PDB entry 1Z13 | X-ray diffraction, 2.20 A resolution | chain A

== Chain A ==
Protein: Low molecular weight phosphotyrosine protein phosphatase
Source organism: Bos taurus
Notes: EC 3.1.3.48, 3.1.3.2
UniProt: P11064 (PPAC_BOVIN); residue numbers follow UniProt; this construct covers 1-157
Sequence (157 residues; numbered 1 to 157; the number before each row is that of its first residue):
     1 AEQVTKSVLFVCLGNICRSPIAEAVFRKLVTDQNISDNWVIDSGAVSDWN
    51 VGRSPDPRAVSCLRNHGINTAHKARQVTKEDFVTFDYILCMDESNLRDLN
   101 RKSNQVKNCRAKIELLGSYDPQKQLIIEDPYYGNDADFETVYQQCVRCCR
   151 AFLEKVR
Ligand contacts: molybdate ion (MOO): Cys12, Leu13, Gly14, Asn15, Ile16, Cys17, Arg18, Asp129, Pro130, Tyr131

== Summary ==
Chain A binds molybdate ion.
Chain A is Low molecular weight phosphotyrosine protein phosphatase (Bos taurus); the structure, Crystal
Structure of Bovine Low Molecular Weight PTPase Complexed with Molybdate, was determined by X-ray diffraction,
deposited together with 1DG9 and 1Z12.
